PDB entry 1TME | X-ray diffraction, 2.80 A resolution | chains 2 and 3 of the 4 polymer chains in the assembly

Chain 2:
Name: Theiler's murine encephalomyelitis virus (subunit VP2)
From: Theiler's encephalomyelitis virus (STRAIN DA)
UniProt: P13899 (POLG_TMEVD); residues 1-267 here correspond to UniProt positions 148-414 (UniProt number = residue number + 147)
Sequence (267 residues; row label = number of the first residue in the row):
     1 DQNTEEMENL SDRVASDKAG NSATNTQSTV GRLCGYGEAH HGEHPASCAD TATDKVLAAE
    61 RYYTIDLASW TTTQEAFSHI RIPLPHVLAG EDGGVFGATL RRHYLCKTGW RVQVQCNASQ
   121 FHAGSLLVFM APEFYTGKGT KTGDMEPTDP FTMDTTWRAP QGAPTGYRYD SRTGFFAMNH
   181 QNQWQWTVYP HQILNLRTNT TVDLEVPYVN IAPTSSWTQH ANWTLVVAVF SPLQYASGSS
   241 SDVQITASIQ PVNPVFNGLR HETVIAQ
Not modelled in the structure: 1-11, 267
UniProt features mapped onto this chain:
  - site: Q267 (Cleavage)

Chain 3:
Name: Theiler's murine encephalomyelitis virus (subunit VP3)
From: Theiler's encephalomyelitis virus (STRAIN DA)
UniProt: P13899 (POLG_TMEVD); residues 1-236 here correspond to UniProt positions 415-650 (UniProt number = residue number + 414)
Sequence (236 residues; numbered 1 to 236; the number before each row is that of its first residue):
     1 SPIAVTVREH KGCFYSTNPD TTVPIYGKTI STPNDYMCGE FSDLLELCKL PTFLGNPNSN
    61 NKRYPYFSAT NSVPTTSLVD YQVALSCSCM CNSMLAAVAR NFNQYRGSLN FLFVFTGAAM
   121 VKGKFLIAYT PPGAGKPTTR DQAMQATYAI WDLGLNSSFV FTAPFISPTH YRQTSYTSAT
   181 IASVDGWVTV WQLTPLTYPS GTPVNSDILT LVSAGDDFTL RMPISPTKWV PQGSDN
Not modelled in the structure: 180-181, 233-236
Differences from the reference sequence: conflict T202 (Ala616 in P13899), V230 (Ala644 in P13899)
UniProt features mapped onto this chain:
  - site: Q232, G233 (Cleavage)

Chain 2 / chain 3 interface:
Residue-residue contacts - 72 pairs, chain 2 then chain 3:
  Y36(2) - G39(3)
  E38(2) - C38(3)
  E75(2) - K62(3)  salt bridge
  A76(2) - P65(3)
  F77(2) - F53(3)  hydrophobic
  F77(2) - P65(3)  hydrophobic
  Q120(2) - A118(3)
  Q120(2) - A119(3)  hydrogen bond (backbone-backbone)
  Q120(2) - M120(3)  hydrogen bond (backbone-backbone)
  F121(2) - M120(3)  hydrophobic
  F121(2) - S200(3)
  F121(2) - G201(3)
  F121(2) - T202(3)
  F121(2) - P203(3)
  H122(2) - A118(3)
  A123(2) - T116(3)
  A123(2) - A118(3)
  A123(2) - P203(3)  hydrophobic
  G124(2) - T116(3)  hydrogen bond (backbone-backbone)
  S125(2) - T116(3)
  S125(2) - L209(3)
  A163(2) - Q232(3)
  T165(2) - P231(3)
  F175(2) - V230(3)  hydrophobic
  F176(2) - P231(3)  hydrophobic
  N182(2) - N92(3)  hydrogen bond
  W184(2) - T52(3)
  W184(2) - F53(3)  hydrogen bond (backbone-backbone)
  W184(2) - L54(3)
  W184(2) - G55(3)
  W184(2) - R63(3)
  W184(2) - Y64(3)
  W184(2) - P65(3)
  W184(2) - N92(3)
  Q185(2) - T52(3)
  Q185(2) - N92(3)  hydrogen bond (side chain-backbone)
  Q185(2) - S93(3)
  Q185(2) - M94(3)
  Q185(2) - A97(3)
  T187(2) - P51(3)  hydrogen bond (side chain-backbone)
  T187(2) - T52(3)
  T187(2) - F53(3)
  V188(2) - T52(3)
  V188(2) - M94(3)  hydrophobic
  N195(2) - F115(3)
  N195(2) - T116(3)
  R197(2) - F115(3)
  R197(2) - G117(3)  hydrogen bond (side chain-backbone)
  R197(2) - A118(3)  hydrogen bond (side chain-backbone)
  R197(2) - A119(3)  hydrogen bond (side chain-backbone)
  R197(2) - V121(3)  hydrogen bond (side chain-backbone)
  R197(2) - G154(3)  hydrogen bond (side chain-backbone)
  T198(2) - S157(3)
  P207(2) - C38(3)  hydrophobic
  Y208(2) - Y36(3)  hydrophobic
  V209(2) - M37(3)  hydrophobic
  N210(2) - Y36(3)  hydrogen bond (backbone-side chain)
  N210(2) - M37(3)
  I211(2) - Y36(3)  hydrogen bond (backbone-side chain)
  A212(2) - Y36(3)  hydrogen bond (backbone-side chain)
  P213(2) - Y36(3)
  F230(2) - F53(3)  hydrophobic
  F230(2) - P65(3)
  F230(2) - Y66(3)
  F230(2) - L209(3)  hydrophobic
  S231(2) - T116(3)  hydrogen bond
  S231(2) - D207(3)
  P232(2) - Y66(3)
  P232(2) - D207(3)
  Q234(2) - P203(3)
  Q234(2) - N205(3)  hydrogen bond (side chain-backbone)
  A236(2) - G201(3)
Interface residues without a listed pair, chain 2 (38 interface residues in all): Q183, Y235, S239
Interface residues without a listed pair, chain 3 (41 interface residues in all): L50, L155, P199, L211

Overview:
38 residues of chain 2 and 41 residues of chain 3 are in contact, with 17 hydrogen bonds and 1 salt bridge.
Polar pairs include E75(2)-K62(3), N182(2)-N92(3) and Q185(2)-N92(3).
Chain 2 is Theiler's murine encephalomyelitis virus (subunit VP2) and chain 3 is Theiler's murine
encephalomyelitis virus (subunit VP3), both from Theiler's encephalomyelitis virus (STRAIN DA); the structure,
Three-dimensional structure of theiler virus, was determined by X-ray diffraction.
